PDB entry 8VAZ | electron microscopy, 2.82 A resolution | chains C and G of the 8 polymer chains in the assembly

== Chain C ==
Name: Calcium-activated potassium channel subunit alpha-1
From: Homo sapiens
UniProtKB: Q12791 (KCMA1_HUMAN), isoform Q12791-5; residues 1-1056 here correspond to UniProt positions 66-1121 (UniProt number = residue number + 65)
Chain sequence (1065 residues; numbered 1 to 1065; the number before each row is that of its first residue):
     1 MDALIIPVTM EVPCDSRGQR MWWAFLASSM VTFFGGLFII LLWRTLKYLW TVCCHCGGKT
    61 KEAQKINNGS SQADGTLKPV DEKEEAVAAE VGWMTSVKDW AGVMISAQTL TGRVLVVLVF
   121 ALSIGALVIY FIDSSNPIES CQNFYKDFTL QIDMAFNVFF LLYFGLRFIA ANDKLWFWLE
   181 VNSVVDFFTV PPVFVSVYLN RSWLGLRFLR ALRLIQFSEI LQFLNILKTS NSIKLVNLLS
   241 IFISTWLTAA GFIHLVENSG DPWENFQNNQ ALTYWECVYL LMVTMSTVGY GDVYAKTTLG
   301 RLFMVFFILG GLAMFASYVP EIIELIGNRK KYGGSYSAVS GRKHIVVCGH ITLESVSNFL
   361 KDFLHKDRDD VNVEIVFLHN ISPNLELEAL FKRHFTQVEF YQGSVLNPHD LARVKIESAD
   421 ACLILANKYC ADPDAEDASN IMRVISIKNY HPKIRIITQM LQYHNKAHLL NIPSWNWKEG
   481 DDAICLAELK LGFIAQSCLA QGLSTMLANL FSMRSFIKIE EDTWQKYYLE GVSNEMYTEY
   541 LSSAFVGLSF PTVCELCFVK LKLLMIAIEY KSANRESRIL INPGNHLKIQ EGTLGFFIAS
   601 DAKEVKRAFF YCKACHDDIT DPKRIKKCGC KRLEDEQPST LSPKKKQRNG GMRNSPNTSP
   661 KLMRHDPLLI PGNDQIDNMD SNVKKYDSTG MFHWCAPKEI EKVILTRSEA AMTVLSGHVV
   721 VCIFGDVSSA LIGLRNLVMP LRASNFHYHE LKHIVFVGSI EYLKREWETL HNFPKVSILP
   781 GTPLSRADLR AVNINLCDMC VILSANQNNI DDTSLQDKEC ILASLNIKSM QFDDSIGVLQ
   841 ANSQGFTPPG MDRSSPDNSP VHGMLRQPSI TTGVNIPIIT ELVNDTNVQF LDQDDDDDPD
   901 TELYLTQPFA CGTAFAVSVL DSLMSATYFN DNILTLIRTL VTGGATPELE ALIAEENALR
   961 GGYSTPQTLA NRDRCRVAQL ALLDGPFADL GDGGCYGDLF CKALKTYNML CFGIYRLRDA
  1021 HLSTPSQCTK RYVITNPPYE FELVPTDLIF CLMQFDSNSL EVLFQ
Disordered / not traced: 1-19, 47-92, 617-681, 834-870, 1058-1065
Construct notes: expression tag (1057-1065)
Bound ions: K+: Asn509, Ser512, Val532, Asn534
Curated features (UniProtKB/Swiss-Prot):
  - region: Leu491 to Phe511 (Segment S7), Leu548 to Ile568 (Segment S8), Cys612 to His616 (Heme-binding motif)
  - motif: Thr287 to Tyr290 (Selectivity for potassium)
  - binding site (Mg(2+)): Glu374, Gln397, Glu399
  - lipidation (S-palmitoyl cysteine): Cys53, Cys54, Cys56

== Chain G ==
Name: Leucine-rich repeat-containing protein 26
From: Homo sapiens
UniProtKB: Q2I0M4 (LRC26_HUMAN); residues 1-334 here = UniProt positions 1-334
Chain sequence (344 residues; numbered 1 to 344; the number before each row is that of its first residue):
     1 MRGPSWSRPR PLLLLLLLLS PWPVWAQVSA TASPSGSLGA PDCPEVCTCV PGGLASCSAL
    61 SLPAVPPGLS LRLRALLLDH NRVRALPPGA FAGAGALQRL DLRENGLHSV HVRAFWGLGA
   121 LQLLDLSANQ LEALAPGTFA PLRALRNLSL AGNRLARLEP AALGALPLLR SLSLQDNELA
   181 ALAPGLLGRL PALDALHLRG NPWGCGCALR PLCAWLRRHP LPASEAETVL CVWPGRLTLS
   241 PLTAFSDAAF SHCAQPLALR DLAVVYTLGP ASFLVSLASC LALGSGLTAC RARRRRLRTA
   301 ALRPPRPPDP NPDPDPHGCA SPADPGSPAA AAQAAAAGLE VLFQ
Disordered / not traced: 1-257, 294-344
Construct notes: expression tag (335-344)
Curated features (UniProtKB/Swiss-Prot):
  - glycosylation: Asn147 (N-linked (GlcNAc...) asparagine)

== Chain C / chain G interface ==
Residue-residue contacts (33; chain C residue first):
  Ser28(C) - Val265(G)  hydrogen bond (side chain-backbone)
  Val31(C) - Tyr266(G)
  Thr32(C) - Gly269(G)
  Thr32(C) - Pro270(G)
  Thr32(C) - Phe273(G)
  Trp93(C) - Leu281(G)  hydrophobic
  Trp93(C) - Ser285(G)
  Ser96(C) - Thr288(G)
  Val97(C) - Gly284(G)
  Trp100(C) - Leu283(G)  hydrophobic
  Trp100(C) - Gly284(G)
  Trp100(C) - Leu287(G)
  Leu161(C) - Phe273(G)  hydrophobic
  Leu161(C) - Ser276(G)  hydrogen bond (backbone-side chain)
  Leu162(C) - Ser276(G)
  Leu162(C) - Cys280(G)
  Phe164(C) - Phe273(G)  hydrophobic
  Gly165(C) - Ser276(G)
  Gly165(C) - Cys280(G)
  Leu166(C) - Cys280(G)  hydrophobic
  Phe168(C) - Leu277(G)  hydrophobic
  Ile169(C) - Cys280(G)  hydrophobic
  Phe187(C) - Phe273(G)  hydrophobic
  Pro191(C) - Gly269(G)
  Pro191(C) - Phe273(G)  hydrophobic
  Phe194(C) - Leu268(G)
  Phe194(C) - Ser272(G)
  Val195(C) - Val265(G)
  Tyr198(C) - Asp261(G)  hydrogen bond
  Tyr198(C) - Val264(G)
  Tyr198(C) - Val265(G)  hydrophobic
  Tyr198(C) - Leu268(G)  hydrophobic
  Leu199(C) - Val265(G)  hydrophobic
Interface residues without a listed pair, chain C (21 interface residues in all): Asp186

== In short ==
21 residues of chain C and 18 residues of chain G are in contact, with 3 hydrogen bonds. Polar pairs include
Ser28(C)-Val265(G), Leu161(C)-Ser276(G) and Tyr198(C)-Asp261(G). The K+ site is built by Asn509(C), Ser512(C),
Val532(C) and Asn534(C). From UniProt: 3 Mg2+-binding residues on chain C.
Here chain C is Calcium-activated potassium channel subunit alpha-1 and chain G is Leucine-rich
repeat-containing protein 26, both from Homo sapiens. Entry 8VAZ (Structure of human Slo1 and human LRRC26 in
EDTA - LRRD masked) was determined by electron microscopy.
